5O2T - chains A and B; structure by X-ray diffraction, 2.19 A resolution.

Chain A:
Molecule: GTPase KRas
Organism: Homo sapiens
UniProtKB: P01116 (RASK_HUMAN), isoform P01116-2; numbering as in UniProt (aligned over 1-166)
Amino-acid sequence (169 residues; numbered -2 to 166; the number before each row is that of its first residue; numbers below 1 keep their minus sign (Gly-2 is residue -2)):
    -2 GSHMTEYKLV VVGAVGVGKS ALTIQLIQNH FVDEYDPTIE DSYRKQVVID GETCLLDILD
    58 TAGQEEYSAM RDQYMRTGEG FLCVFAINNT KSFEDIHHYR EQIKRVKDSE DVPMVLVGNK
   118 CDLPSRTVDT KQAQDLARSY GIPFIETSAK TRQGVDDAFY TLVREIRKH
Unresolved in the structure: -2 to 0, 165-166
Differences from the reference sequence: expression tag (-2 to 0); variant Val12 (Gly in P01116)
Metal / ion sites: Mg2+: Ser17, Thr35 (together with GTP-gamma-S)
Ligand contacts: GTP-gamma-S (GSP; 5'-guanosine-diphosphate-monothiophosphate): Ala11, Val12, Gly13, Val14, Gly15, Lys16, Ser17, Ala18, Phe28, Val29, Asp30, Glu31, Tyr32, Asp33, Pro34, Thr35, Thr58, Ala59, Gly60, Gln61, Asn116, Lys117, Asp119, Leu120, Ser145, Ala146, Lys147
UniProt features mapped onto this chain:
  - motif: Tyr32 to Tyr40 (Effector region)
  - binding site (GTP): Gly10, Ala11, Gly13 to Ala18, Val29 to Thr35, Ala59, Gly60, Asn116 to Asp119
  - modified residue: Met1 (N-acetylmethionine), Thr2 (N-acetylthreonine), Lys104 (N6-acetyllysine)
  - glycosylation: Thr35 (Microbial infection: O-linked (Glc) threonine)

Chain B:
Molecule: darpin 55
Organism: Homo sapiens
Notes: antibody fragment or engineered binder
Amino-acid sequence (187 residues; numbered 1 to 187; the number before each row is that of its first residue):
     1 MGHHHHHHHH HHSSGHIEGR HMDLGKKLLE AARAGQDDEV RILMANGADV NANDSAGHTP
    61 LHLAAKRGHL EIVEVLLKHG ADVNAMDNTG FTPLHLAALR GHLEIVEVLL KNGADVNAQD
   121 RTGRTPLHLA AKLGHLEIVE VLLKNGADVN AQDKFGKTAF DISIDNGNED LAEILQKLYP
   181 YDVPDYA
Unresolved in the structure: 1-18, 161-187

Chain A / chain B interface:
Residue-residue contacts (30):
  Lys5(A) with Arg121(B)
  Gln25(A) with Ser55(B), hydrogen bond
  Glu31(A) with Arg33(B), salt bridge
  Asp33(A) with Arg33(B)
  Pro34(A) with Lys66(B), hydrogen bond (backbone-side chain)
  Ile36(A) with Leu99(B), hydrophobic; Arg100(B)
  Glu37(A) with Thr89(B); Phe91(B); Arg124(B), salt bridge
  Asp38(A) with His58(B), salt bridge; Thr89(B)
  Ser39(A) with Ala56(B); Asn88(B), hydrogen bond (backbone-side chain); Thr89(B), hydrogen bond
  Tyr40(A) with Ser55(B); Ala56(B), hydrophobic
  Asp54(A) with Arg121(B), salt bridge
  Leu56(A) with Thr89(B)
  Glu63(A) with Leu133(B)
  Tyr64(A) with Arg100(B), hydrogen bond; Leu133(B), hydrophobic
  Ala66(A) with Lys132(B)
  Met67(A) with Leu99(B), hydrophobic
  Gln70(A) with Thr122(B), hydrogen bond; Arg124(B); Asp153(B), hydrogen bond; Phe155(B)
  Arg73(A) with Phe155(B)
  Thr74(A) with Phe155(B)
Other interface residues (no listed pair), chain A (20 interface residues in all): Ile24
Other interface residues (no listed pair), chain B (19 interface residues in all): Arg67, Lys157
The authors on this interface:
  - interface residues, chain A: Gln25(A), Asp38(A), Ser39(A)

Overview:
Chain A and chain B form an interface of 20 and 19 residues respectively; the contacts include 7 hydrogen
bonds and 4 salt bridges. Among the polar pairs are Glu31(A)-Arg33(B), Glu37(A)-Arg124(B) and
Asp38(A)-His58(B). Chain A binds GTP-gamma-S. UniProt lists 21 GTP-binding residues on chain A. The paper
reports interface residues Gln25(A), Asp38(A) and Ser39(A).
Chain A is GTPase KRas and chain B is darpin 55, both from Homo sapiens; the structure, Human KRAS in complex
with darpin K27, was determined by X-ray diffraction together with 5O2S from the same study.
